8OM3 - chains J and r of the 35 polymer chains in the assembly; structure by electron microscopy, 2.87 A resolution.

== Chain J ==
Protein: 37S ribosomal protein S10, mitochondrial
Source organism: Saccharomyces cerevisiae
UniProt: Q03201 (RT10_YEAST); residues 1-203 here = UniProt positions 1-203
Sequence (203 residues; row label = number of the first residue in the row):
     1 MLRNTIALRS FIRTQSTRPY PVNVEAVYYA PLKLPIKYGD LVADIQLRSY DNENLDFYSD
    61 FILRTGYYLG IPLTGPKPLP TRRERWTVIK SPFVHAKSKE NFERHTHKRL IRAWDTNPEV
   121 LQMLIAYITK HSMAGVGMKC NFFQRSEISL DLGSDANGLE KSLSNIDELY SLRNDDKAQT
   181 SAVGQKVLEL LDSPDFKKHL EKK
Unresolved in the structure: 1-15, 155-179, 203

== Chain r ==
Molecule: 15S mitochondrial rRNA
Source organism: Saccharomyces cerevisiae
Sequence (1647 nucleotides; each row starts with the number of its first residue; note: 2 numbers in that range are skipped by the numbering (no residue carries them; nothing is unmodelled there)):
     1 GUAAAAAAUU UAUAAGAAUA UGAUGUUGGU UCAGAUUAAG CGCUAAAUAA GGACAUGACA
    61 CAUGCGAAUC AUACGUUUAU UAUUGAUAAG AUAAUAAAUA UGUGGUGUAA ACGUGAGUAA
   121 UUUUAUUAGG AAUUAAUGAA CUAUAGAAUA AGCUAAAUAC UUAAUAUAUU AUUAUAUAAA
   181 AAUAAUUUAU AUAAUAAAAA GGAUAUAUAU AUAAUAUAUA UUUAUCUAUA GUCAAGCCAA
   241 UAAUGGUUUA GGUAGUAGGU UUAUUAAGAG UUAAACCUAG CCAACGAUCC AUAAUCGAUA
   301 AUGAAAGUUA GAACGAUCAC GUUGACUCUG AAAUAUAGUC AAUAUCUAUA AGAUACAGCA
   361 GUGAGGAAUA UUGGACAAUG AUCGAAAGAU UGAUCCAGUU ACUUAUUAGG AUGAUAUAUA
   421 AAAAUAUUUU AUUUUAUUUA UAAAUAUUAA AUAUUUAUAA UAAUAAUAAU AAUAAUAUAU
   481 AUAUAUAAAU UGAUUAAAAA UAAAAUCCAU AAAUAAUUAA AAUAAUGAUA UUAAUUACCA
   541 UAUAUAUUUU UAUAUGGAUA UAUAUAUUAA UAAUAAUAUU AAUUUUAUUA UUAUUAAUAA
   601 UAUAUUUUAA UAGUCCUGAC UAAUAUUUGU GCCAGCAGUC GCGGUAACAC AAAGAGGGCG
   661 AGCGUUAAUC AUAAUGGUUU AAAGGAUCCG UAGAAUGAAU UAUAUAUUAU AAUUUAGAGU
   721 UAAUAAAAU
   731 UAAUUAAAGA AUUAUAAUAG UAAAGAUGAA AUAAUAAUAA UAAUUAUAAG ACUAAUAUAU
   791 GUGAAAAUAU UAAUUAAAUA UUAACUGACA UUGAGGGAUU AAAACUAGAG UAGCGAAACG
   851 GAUUCGAUAC CCGUGUAGUU CUAGUAGUAA ACUAUGAAUA CAAUUAUUUA UA
   904 UAUAUAUUAU AUAUAAAUAA UAAAUGAAAA UGAAAGUAUU CCACCUGAAG AGUACGUUAG
   964 CAAUAAUGAA ACUCAAAACA AUAGACGGUU ACAGACUUAA GCAGUGGAGC AUGUUAUUUA
  1024 AUUCGAUAAU CCACGACUAA CCUUACCAUA UUUUGAAUAU UAUAAUAAUU AUUAUAAUUA
  1084 UUAUAUUACA GGCGUUACAU UGUUGUCUUU AGUUCGUGCU GCAAAGUUUU AGAUUAAGUU
  1144 CAUAAACGAA CAAAACUCCA UAUAUAUAAU UUUAAUUAUA UAUAAUUUUA UAUUAUUUAU
  1204 UAAUAUAAAG AAAGGAAUUA AGACAAAUCA UAAUGAUCCU UAUAAUAUGG GUAAUAGACG
  1264 UGCUAUAAUA AAAUGAUAAU AAAAUUAUAU AAAAUAUAUU UAAUUAUAUU UAAUUAAUAA
  1324 UAUAAAACAU UUUAAUUUUU AAUAUAUUUU UUUAUUAUAU AUUAAUAUGA AUUAUAAUCU
  1384 GAAAUUCGAU UAUAUGAAAA AAGAAUUGCU AGUAAUACGU AAAUUAGUAU GUUACGGUGA
  1444 AUAUUCUAAC UGUUUCGCAC UAAUCACUCA UCACGCGUUG AAACAUAUUA UUAUCUUAUU
  1504 AUUUAUAUAA UAUUUUUUAA UAAAUAUUAA UAAUUAUUAA UUUAUAUUUA UUUAUAUCAG
  1564 AAAUAAUAUG AAUUAAUGCG AAGUUGAAAU ACAGUUACCG UAGGGGAACC UGCGGUGGGC
  1624 UUAUAAAUAU CUUAAAUAUU CUUACA
Unresolved in the structure: 1-11, 168-193, 210-215, 423-475, 546-547, 561-602, 764-768, 909-911, 1075-1078, 1529-1536
Ion coordination: K+ site 1: U19, G28, G29; Mg2+ site 1 near A33 (its only coordinating residue here); Mg2+ site 2 near G40 (its only coordinating residue here); Mg2+ site 3: A55, U56, G115; K+ site 2: U72, A73, A385; Mg2+ site 4 near A110 (its only coordinating residue here); Mg2+ site 5 near G113 (its only coordinating residue here); K+ site 3: G113, C359; K+ site 4: G115, G117, A294; Mg2+ site 6: A116, G117, A294; Mg2+ site 7: U149, G201; Mg2+ site 8: A159, C160; 22 more K+ sites not listed; 56 more Mg2+ sites not listed

== Chain J / chain r interface ==
Contacting residue pairs (72):
  Lys33(J) - U1170(r)  hydrogen bond to the phosphate
  Lys33(J) - A1171(r)  salt bridge to the phosphate
  Ile36(J) - A1172(r)  base contact
  Tyr38(J) - A1172(r)  hydrogen bond to the base
  Gly39(J) - A1172(r)  base contact
  Gln46(J) - U1175(r)  base contact
  Gln46(J) - A1320(r)  hydrogen bond to the phosphate
  Arg48(J) - A1319(r)  salt bridge to the phosphate
  Arg48(J) - A1320(r)  salt bridge to the phosphate
  Asn52(J) - A1183(r)  phosphate contact
  Thr74(J) - A1171(r)  phosphate contact
  Thr74(J) - A1172(r)  hydrogen bond to the phosphate
  Gly75(J) - U1170(r)  sugar contact
  Gly75(J) - A1171(r)  hydrogen bond to the phosphate
  Pro76(J) - U1170(r)  hydrogen bond to the sugar
  Lys77(J) - U1170(r)  sugar contact
  Lys77(J) - A1171(r)  sugar contact
  Lys77(J) - A1320(r)  hydrogen bond to the base
  Pro78(J) - U1170(r)  base contact
  Pro78(J) - A1181(r)  hydrogen bond to the sugar
  Pro78(J) - U1182(r)  sugar contact
  Leu79(J) - A1181(r)  sugar contact
  Leu79(J) - U1182(r)  sugar contact
  Leu79(J) - A1320(r)  base contact
  Pro80(J) - A1181(r)  sugar contact
  Pro80(J) - U1182(r)  phosphate contact
  Pro80(J) - A1320(r)  sugar contact
  Thr81(J) - U1182(r)  hydrogen bond to the phosphate
  Thr81(J) - A1183(r)  phosphate contact
  Arg82(J) - U1288(r)  salt bridge to the phosphate
  Arg82(J) - U1289(r)  salt bridge to the phosphate
  Arg83(J) - A1286(r)  hydrogen bond to the phosphate
  Arg83(J) - A1287(r)  salt bridge to the phosphate
  Glu84(J) - U1288(r)  phosphate contact
  Arg85(J) - A1286(r)  hydrogen bond to the sugar
  Arg85(J) - A1287(r)  salt bridge to the phosphate
  Arg85(J) - A1437(r)  hydrogen bond to the sugar
  Thr87(J) - U1436(r)  hydrogen bond to the sugar
  Lys90(J) - U1106(r)  hydrogen bond to the sugar
  Lys90(J) - U1107(r)  sugar contact
  Ser91(J) - U1107(r)  sugar contact
  Pro92(J) - G1105(r)  base contact
  Pro92(J) - U1106(r)  base contact
  Pro92(J) - U1234(r)  phosphate contact
  Phe93(J) - G1028(r)  sugar contact
  Phe93(J) - A1029(r)  sugar contact
  Phe93(J) - G1038(r)  hydrogen bond to the sugar
  Phe93(J) - A1230(r)  sugar contact
  Phe93(J) - U1231(r)  sugar contact
  Phe93(J) - A1233(r)  sugar contact
  Phe93(J) - U1234(r)  phosphate contact
  Val94(J) - G1028(r)  base contact
  Val94(J) - A1230(r)  sugar contact
  His95(J) - C1034(r)  salt bridge to the phosphate
  His95(J) - U1107(r)  sugar contact
  His95(J) - G1108(r)  sugar contact
  Ala96(J) - C1037(r)  phosphate contact
  Lys97(J) - U1033(r)  sugar contact
  Lys97(J) - C1034(r)  salt bridge to the phosphate
  Lys97(J) - C1035(r)  salt bridge to the phosphate
  Ser98(J) - U1107(r)  phosphate contact
  Ser98(J) - G1108(r)  hydrogen bond to the phosphate
  Lys99(J) - U1435(r)  hydrogen bond to the sugar
  His107(J) - A1183(r)  salt bridge to the phosphate
  Lys108(J) - A1320(r)  salt bridge to the phosphate
  Arg109(J) - U1182(r)  phosphate contact
  Arg109(J) - A1183(r)  salt bridge to the phosphate
  Leu110(J) - U1175(r)  base contact
  Arg112(J) - A1172(r)  salt bridge to the phosphate
  Arg112(J) - U1175(r)  salt bridge to the phosphate
  Trp114(J) - A1172(r)  phosphate contact
  Lys139(J) - A1319(r)  salt bridge to the phosphate
Also at the interface, not in a pair above, chain J (42 interface residues in all): Asp44, Asp56, Ile89, Asn101, Asn141
Also at the interface, not in a pair above, chain r (36 interface residues in all): U1176, U1184, U1318, U1321, C1438

== Overview ==
The interface between chain J and chain r involves 42 residues on one side and 36 on the other; the contacts
include 17 hydrogen bonds and 16 salt bridges. Polar contacts include Tyr38(J)-A1172(r), Lys77(J)-A1320(r) and
Pro76(J)-U1170(r). U19(r), G28(r) and G29(r) coordinate K+ site 1.
Here chain J is 37S ribosomal protein S10, mitochondrial and chain r is 15S mitochondrial rRNA, both from
Saccharomyces cerevisiae. Entry 8OM3 (Small subunit of yeast mitochondrial ribosome in complex with IF3/Aim23)
was determined by electron microscopy, deposited together with 8OM2 and 8OM4.
